8B7C - chains B and E of the 6 polymer chains in the assembly; structure by X-ray diffraction, 1.90 A resolution.

Chain B:
Name: Tubulin beta-2B chain
Organism: Bos taurus
UniProtKB: Q6B856 (TBB2B_BOVIN); the author numbering skips numbers that UniProt does not, so the offset changes along the chain: 1-42 = UniProt 1-42; 45-360 = UniProt 43-358; 369-455 = UniProt 359-445
Amino-acid sequence (445 residues; numbered 1 to 455; 10 numbers in that range are skipped by the numbering (no residue carries them; nothing is unmodelled there); the number before each row is that of its first residue):
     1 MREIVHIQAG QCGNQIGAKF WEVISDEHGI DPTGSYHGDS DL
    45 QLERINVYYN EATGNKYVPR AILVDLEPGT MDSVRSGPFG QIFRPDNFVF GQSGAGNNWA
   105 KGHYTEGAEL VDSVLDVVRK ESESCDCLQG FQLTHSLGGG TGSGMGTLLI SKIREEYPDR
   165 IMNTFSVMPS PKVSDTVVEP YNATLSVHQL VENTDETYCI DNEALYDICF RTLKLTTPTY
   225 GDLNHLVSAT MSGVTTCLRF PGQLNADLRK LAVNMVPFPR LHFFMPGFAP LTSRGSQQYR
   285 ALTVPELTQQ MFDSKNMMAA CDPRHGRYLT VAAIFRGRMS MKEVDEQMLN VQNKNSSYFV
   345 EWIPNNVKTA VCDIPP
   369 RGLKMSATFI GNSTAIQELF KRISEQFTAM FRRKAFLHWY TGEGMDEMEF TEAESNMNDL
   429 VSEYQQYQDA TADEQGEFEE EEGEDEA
Not modelled in the structure: 278-281, 438-455
Bound ions: Mg2+: Gln11 (together with GDP); Ca2+ near Glu113 (its only coordinating residue here)
Ligand contacts: GDP (guanosine-5'-diphosphate): Gly10, Gln11, Cys12, Gln15, Ile16, Asp69, Ala99, Asn101, Ser140, Gly142, Gly143, Gly144, Thr145, Gly146, Ser147, Val171, Pro173, Val177, Asp179, Glu183, Asn206, Leu209, Tyr224, Leu227, Asn228
UniProt features mapped onto this chain:
  - motif: Met1 to Ile4 (MREI motif)
  - binding site (GTP): Gln11, Glu71, Ser140, Gly144, Thr145, Gly146, Asn206, Asn228
  - binding site (Mg(2+)): Glu71
  - modified residue: Ser40 (Phosphoserine), Thr57 (Phosphothreonine), Lys60 (N6-acetyllysine), Ser174 (Phosphoserine), Thr287 (Phosphothreonine), Thr292 (Phosphothreonine), Arg320 (Omega-N-methylarginine), Glu448 (5-glutamyl polyglutamate)
  - cross-link (Glycyl lysine isopeptide (Lys-Gly)): Lys60 (interchain with G-Cter in ubiquitin), Lys326 (interchain with G-Cter in ubiquitin)
What the authors report for this chain:
  - binding site for the ligand PWC: Gly100, Asn101, Asn102, Lys105, Val181

Chain E:
Name: Stathmin-4
Organism: Rattus norvegicus
UniProtKB: P63043 (STMN4_RAT); residues 5-145 here correspond to UniProt positions 49-189 (UniProt number = residue number + 44)
Amino-acid sequence (143 residues; numbered 3 to 145; the number before each row is that of its first residue):
     3 MADMEVIELN KCTSGQSFEV ILKPPSFDGV PEFNASLPRR RDPSLEEIQK KLEAAEERRK
    63 YQEAELLKHL AEKREHEREV IQKAIEENNN FIKMAKEKLA QKMESNKENR EAHLAAMLER
   123 LQEKDKHAEE VRKNKELKEE ASR
Not modelled in the structure: 3-5, 29-43, 144-145
Differences from the reference sequence: initiating methionine (3); expression tag (4)
UniProt features mapped onto this chain:
  - modified residue: Ser46 (Phosphoserine)

Interface between chain B and chain E:
Pairs across the interface (25; chain B residue first):
  His107(B) - Lys75(E)
  Tyr108(B) - His78(E)  hydrogen bond
  Tyr108(B) - Glu79(E)
  Tyr108(B) - Val82(E)  hydrophobic
  Tyr108(B) - Ile83(E)
  Leu152(B) - Glu79(E)
  Ser155(B) - Leu72(E)
  Ser155(B) - Lys75(E)
  Ser155(B) - Arg76(E)  hydrogen bond
  Lys156(B) - Arg76(E)
  Lys156(B) - Glu79(E)  salt bridge
  Arg158(B) - Leu68(E)
  Glu159(B) - Leu69(E)
  Glu159(B) - Leu72(E)
  Glu159(B) - Arg76(E)  salt bridge
  Gln193(B) - Lys75(E)  hydrogen bond
  Glu196(B) - His71(E)  salt bridge
  Thr409(B) - Glu89(E)
  Glu411(B) - Val82(E)
  Glu411(B) - Ala86(E)
  Gly412(B) - Val82(E)
  Gly412(B) - Lys85(E)
  Gly412(B) - Ala86(E)
  Met413(B) - Val82(E)
  Glu417(B) - His78(E)  salt bridge
Interface residues without a listed pair, chain B (17 interface residues in all): Thr109, Pro162, Gly410
Interface residues without a listed pair, chain E (14 interface residues in all): Glu65

Summary:
Chain B and chain E form an interface of 17 and 14 residues respectively, with 3 hydrogen bonds and 4 salt
bridges. Among the polar pairs are Lys156(B)-Glu79(E), Glu159(B)-Arg76(E) and Glu196(B)-His71(E). Ligands of
chain B: GDP. The paper reports a binding site for the ligand PWC at Gly100(B), Asn101(B) and Asn102(B) among
others.
Here chain B is Tubulin beta-2B chain (Bos taurus) and chain E is Stathmin-4 (Rattus norvegicus). Entry 8B7C
(Tubulin-maytansinoid-12 complex) was determined by X-ray diffraction (same publication as 8B7A and 8B7B).
